PDB entry 8E7S | electron microscopy, 3.20 A resolution | chains k and p of the 44 polymer chains in the assembly

Chain k:
Protein: Cytochrome c oxidase subunit 1
Source organism: Saccharomyces cerevisiae
Notes: EC 7.1.1.9
UniProt: P00401 (COX1_YEAST); residues 1-534 here = UniProt positions 1-534
Amino-acid sequence (534 residues; each row starts with the number of its first residue):
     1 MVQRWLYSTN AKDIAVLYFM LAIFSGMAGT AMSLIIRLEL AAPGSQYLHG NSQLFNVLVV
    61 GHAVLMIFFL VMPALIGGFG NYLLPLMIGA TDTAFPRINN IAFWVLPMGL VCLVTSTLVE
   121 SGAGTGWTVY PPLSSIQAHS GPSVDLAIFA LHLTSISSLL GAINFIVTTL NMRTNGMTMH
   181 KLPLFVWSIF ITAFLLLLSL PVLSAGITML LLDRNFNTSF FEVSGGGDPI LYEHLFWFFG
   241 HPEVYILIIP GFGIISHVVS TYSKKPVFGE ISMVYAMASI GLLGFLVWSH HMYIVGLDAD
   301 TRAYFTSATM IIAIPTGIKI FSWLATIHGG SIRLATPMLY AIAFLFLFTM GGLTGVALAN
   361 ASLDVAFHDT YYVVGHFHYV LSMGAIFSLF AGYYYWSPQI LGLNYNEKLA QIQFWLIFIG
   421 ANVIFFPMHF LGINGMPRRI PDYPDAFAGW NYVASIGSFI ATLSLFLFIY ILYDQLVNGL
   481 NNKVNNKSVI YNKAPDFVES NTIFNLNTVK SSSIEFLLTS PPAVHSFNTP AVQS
Bound ions: heme a Fe site 1: His62, His378; Cu ion: His241, His290, His291; heme a Fe site 2 near His376 (its only coordinating residue here)
Residues lining bound ligands:
  - heme a (HEA), molecule 1: Gly26, Thr30, Arg37, Phe55, Val59, His62, Ala63, Met66, Ile67, Leu70, Trp127, Tyr371, Val374, Phe377, His378, Leu381, Ile386, Leu389, Phe390, Ile417, Ile424, Phe425, Met428, Arg438, Arg439, Ala461, Leu465, Phe468
  - heme a (HEA), molecule 2: Trp127, Trp237, Val244, Tyr245, Leu247, Ile248, His290, His291, Ala313, Ile314, Thr316, Gly317, Ile320, Phe348, Thr349, Gly352, Gly355, Val356, Leu358, Ala359, His368, Asp369, Val373, His376, Phe377, Val380, Leu381, Arg438
UniProt features mapped onto this chain:
  - binding site (Ca(2+)): Glu39, Ala42, Gly44, Pro441
  - binding site (Fe(II)-heme a): His62, His378
  - binding site (Cu cation): His241, His290, His291
  - binding site (O2): Tyr245
  - binding site (Mg(2+)): His368, Asp369
  - binding site (heme a3): His376
  - cross-link: His241 to Tyr245 (1'-histidyl-3'-tyrosine (His-Tyr))

Chain p:
Protein: Cytochrome c oxidase subunit 2
Source organism: Saccharomyces cerevisiae
Notes: EC 7.1.1.9
UniProt: P00410 (COX2_YEAST); residues 1-251 here = UniProt positions 1-251
Amino-acid sequence (251 residues; row label = number of the first residue in the row):
     1 MLDLLRLQLT TFIMNDVPTP YACYFQDSAT PNQEGILELH DNIMFYLLVI LGLVSWMLYT
    61 IVMTYSKNPI AYKYIKHGQT IEVIWTIFPA VILLIIAFPS FILLYLCDEV ISPAMTIKAI
   121 GYQWYWKYEY SDFINDSGET VEFESYVIPD ELLEEGQLRL LDTDTSMVVP VDTHIRFVVT
   181 AADVIHDFAI PSLGIKVDAT PGRLNQVSAL IQREGVFYGA CSELCGTGHA NMPIKIEAVS
   241 LPKFLEWLNE Q
Unresolved in the structure: 1-15
Bound ions: dinuclear copper ion site 1: His186, Cys221, Cys225; dinuclear copper ion site 2: His229, Met232
Residues lining bound ligands: heme a (HEA): Pro89, Ile92, Leu93
UniProt features mapped onto this chain:
  - binding site (Cu cation): His186, Cys221, Glu223, Cys225, His229, Met232
  - binding site (Mg(2+)): Glu223
  - site: Asn15, Asp16 (Cleavage)

Interface between chain k and chain p:
Residue-residue contacts (104):
  Pro43(k) - Arg159(p)
  Ser52(k) - Thr227(p)  hydrogen bond (side chain-backbone)
  Ser52(k) - Gly228(p)
  Gln53(k) - Thr227(p)
  Asn56(k) - Leu224(p)
  Asn56(k) - Gly226(p)
  Asn56(k) - Thr227(p)
  Gly124(k) - Leu224(p)
  Gly124(k) - Gly226(p)
  Thr125(k) - Leu224(p)
  Gly126(k) - Leu224(p)
  Pro131(k) - Ile185(p)
  Pro132(k) - Asp183(p)
  Leu133(k) - Val184(p)  hydrophobic
  Leu133(k) - Gly226(p)
  Val223(k) - Pro201(p)  hydrophobic
  Ile230(k) - Thr200(p)
  Ile230(k) - Arg203(p)
  Ser263(k) - Ala71(p)
  Lys264(k) - Lys73(p)
  Lys265(k) - Tyr72(p)  hydrogen bond (side chain-backbone)
  Lys265(k) - Lys73(p)
  Pro266(k) - Lys73(p)
  Phe268(k) - Lys76(p)
  Phe268(k) - His77(p)
  Phe268(k) - Glu82(p)
  Met292(k) - Asp198(p)
  Ile294(k) - Asp187(p)
  Ile294(k) - Lys196(p)
  Ile294(k) - Val197(p)
  Ile294(k) - Asp198(p)
  Val295(k) - Asp198(p)
  Val295(k) - Arg203(p)
  Val295(k) - Asn205(p)  hydrogen bond (backbone-side chain)
  Gly296(k) - Asn205(p)
  Thr306(k) - Phe101(p)
  Met310(k) - Leu93(p)
  Ile314(k) - Leu93(p)  hydrophobic
  Ile318(k) - Trp85(p)  hydrophobic
  Phe321(k) - Trp85(p)  hydrophobic
  Ile327(k) - Ile61(p)  hydrophobic
  His328(k) - Met57(p)
  His328(k) - Ile61(p)
  His328(k) - Tyr65(p)  hydrogen bond
  Gly329(k) - Tyr65(p)
  Gly329(k) - Ala71(p)
  Gly329(k) - Tyr72(p)  hydrogen bond (backbone-backbone)
  Gly330(k) - Tyr65(p)
  Gly330(k) - Asn68(p)
  Gly330(k) - Ala71(p)
  Ser331(k) - Asn68(p)
  Ser331(k) - Ala71(p)
  Ile332(k) - Tyr65(p)  hydrogen bond (backbone-backbone)
  Ile332(k) - Ser66(p)
  Ile342(k) - Leu58(p)  hydrophobic
  Phe346(k) - Ser55(p)
  Phe346(k) - Leu58(p)  hydrophobic
  Leu353(k) - Leu47(p)
  Leu353(k) - Leu51(p)  hydrophobic
  Ala357(k) - Ile43(p)  hydrophobic
  Asn360(k) - Leu39(p)
  Asn360(k) - Ser100(p)  hydrogen bond
  Ser362(k) - Leu104(p)
  Leu363(k) - His40(p)
  Asp364(k) - Lys196(p)
  Val365(k) - Gly194(p)
  Val365(k) - Lys196(p)
  Phe367(k) - Phe25(p)  hydrophobic
  Phe367(k) - His40(p)
  His368(k) - Lys196(p)  hydrogen bond (backbone-side chain)
  His368(k) - Ser222(p)
  Asp369(k) - Ser222(p)  hydrogen bond (backbone-side chain)
  Asp369(k) - Glu223(p)
  Thr370(k) - Ser222(p)
  Phe430(k) - Ala22(p)
  Phe430(k) - Cys23(p)  hydrophobic
  Ile433(k) - Tyr24(p)
  Ile433(k) - Phe25(p)
  Asn434(k) - Pro18(p)
  Asn434(k) - Thr19(p)
  Asn434(k) - Ala22(p)
  Asn434(k) - Pro191(p)
  Gly435(k) - Pro191(p)
  Pro437(k) - Ala220(p)  hydrophobic
  Arg439(k) - Glu223(p)  salt bridge
  Arg439(k) - Leu224(p)
  Ile440(k) - His229(p)
  Asp442(k) - Arg159(p)  salt bridge
  Asp442(k) - Leu160(p)
  Asp442(k) - Ala230(p)
  Tyr443(k) - Arg159(p)  hydrogen bond (backbone-side chain)
  Tyr443(k) - Leu160(p)
  Ala446(k) - Pro18(p)
  Ala446(k) - Pro20(p)
  Ala446(k) - Tyr21(p)
  Phe447(k) - Thr19(p)
  Phe447(k) - Pro20(p)
  Phe447(k) - Tyr21(p)
  Phe447(k) - Ala22(p)
  Gly449(k) - Tyr21(p)
  Trp450(k) - Tyr21(p)
  Trp450(k) - Ala22(p)
  Trp450(k) - Cys23(p)  hydrophobic
  Phe497(k) - Pro69(p)  hydrophobic
Interface residues without a listed pair, chain k (71 interface residues in all): Gly44, Asp228, Pro229, Gly269, Leu324, Leu334, Met338, Thr349, Ala366, Pro441, Pro444, Asp445
Interface residues without a listed pair, chain p (67 interface residues in all): Gln26, Ile36, Val54, Val62, Leu158, Leu161, Ile195, Gly202, Cys221, Cys225, Met232

Summary:
71 residues of chain k face 67 of chain p across their interface, with 10 hydrogen bonds and 2 salt bridges.
Among the polar pairs are Arg439(k)-Glu223(p), Asp442(k)-Arg159(p) and Ser52(k)-Thr227(p). One heme a molecule
is bound between chain k and chain p.
Chain k is Cytochrome c oxidase subunit 1 and chain p is Cytochrome c oxidase subunit 2, both from
Saccharomyces cerevisiae; the structure, III2IV2 respiratory supercomplex from Saccharomyces cerevisiae with 4
bound UQ6, was determined by electron microscopy (same publication as 8EC0).
